Entry 6FSE (X-ray diffraction, 2.70 A resolution); this record covers chains A and B.

Chain A (and B):
Molecule: Acetylcholinesterase
From: Mus musculus
Notes: EC 3.1.1.7; chain B of this document is another copy of the same molecule, construct and numbering; everything in this record applies to it too
UniProt: P21836 (ACES_MOUSE); residues 1-543 here correspond to UniProt positions 32-574 (UniProt number = residue number + 31)
Amino-acid sequence (548 residues; row label = number of the first residue in the row):
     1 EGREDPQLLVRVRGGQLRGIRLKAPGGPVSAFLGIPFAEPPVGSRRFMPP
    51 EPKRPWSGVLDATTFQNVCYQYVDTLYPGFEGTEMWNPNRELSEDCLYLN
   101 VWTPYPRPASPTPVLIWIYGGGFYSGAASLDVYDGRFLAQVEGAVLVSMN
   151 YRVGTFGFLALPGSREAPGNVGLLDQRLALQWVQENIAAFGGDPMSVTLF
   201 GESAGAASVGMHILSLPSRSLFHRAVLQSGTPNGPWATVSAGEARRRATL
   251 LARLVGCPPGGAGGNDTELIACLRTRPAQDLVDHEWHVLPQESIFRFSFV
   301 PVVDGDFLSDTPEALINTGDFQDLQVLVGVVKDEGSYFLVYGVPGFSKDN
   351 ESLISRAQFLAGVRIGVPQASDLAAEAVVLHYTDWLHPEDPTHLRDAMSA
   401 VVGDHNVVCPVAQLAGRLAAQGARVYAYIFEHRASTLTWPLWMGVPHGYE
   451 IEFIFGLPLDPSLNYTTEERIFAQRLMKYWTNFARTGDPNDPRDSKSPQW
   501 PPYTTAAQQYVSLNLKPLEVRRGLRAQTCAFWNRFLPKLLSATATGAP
Unresolved in the structure: 258-264, 543-548 (chain B: 1-3, 258-264, 544-548)
Sequence notes: expression tag (544-548)
Disulfide bonds: Cys69-Cys96, Cys257-Cys272, Cys409-Cys529
UniProt features mapped onto this chain:
  - active site: Ser203 (Acyl-ester intermediate), Glu334 (Charge relay system), His447 (Charge relay system)
  - glycosylation (N-linked (GlcNAc...) asparagine): Asn265, Asn350, Asn464

Interface between chain A and chain B:
Residue-residue contacts (34):
  Leu373(A) - Phe535(B)  hydrophobic
  Leu373(A) - Lys538(B)
  Glu376(A) - Lys538(B)  salt bridge
  Ala377(A) - Phe535(B)  hydrophobic
  Leu380(A) - Phe535(B)  hydrophobic
  Thr383(A) - Gln527(B)  hydrogen bond (backbone-side chain)
  Asp384(A) - Gln527(B)
  Trp385(A) - Gln508(B)  hydrogen bond (backbone-side chain)
  Trp385(A) - Ala526(B)  hydrophobic
  Trp385(A) - Gln527(B)  hydrogen bond (backbone-side chain)
  Trp385(A) - Ala530(B)
  Trp385(A) - Arg534(B)
  Leu386(A) - Ala506(B)
  Leu386(A) - Gln508(B)
  Leu386(A) - Arg522(B)
  Leu386(A) - Gly523(B)
  His387(A) - Arg522(B)
  Gln508(A) - Trp385(B)  hydrogen bond (side chain-backbone)
  Gln508(A) - Leu386(B)
  Arg522(A) - Leu386(B)
  Arg522(A) - His387(B)
  Gly523(A) - Leu386(B)
  Ala526(A) - Trp385(B)  hydrophobic
  Gln527(A) - His381(B)
  Gln527(A) - Thr383(B)  hydrogen bond (side chain-backbone)
  Gln527(A) - Asp384(B)
  Gln527(A) - Trp385(B)  hydrogen bond (side chain-backbone)
  Ala530(A) - Trp385(B)
  Arg534(A) - Trp385(B)
  Phe535(A) - Leu373(B)  hydrophobic
  Phe535(A) - Ala377(B)  hydrophobic
  Phe535(A) - Leu380(B)  hydrophobic
  Phe535(A) - Phe535(B)  hydrophobic
  Lys538(A) - Glu376(B)  salt bridge
Other interface residues (no listed pair), chain A (21 interface residues in all): His381, Ala506, Leu539
Other interface residues (no listed pair), chain B (22 interface residues in all): Leu539, Ala542

In short:
Chain A and chain B form an interface of 21 and 22 residues respectively; the contacts include 6 hydrogen
bonds and 2 salt bridges. Among the polar pairs are Glu376(A)-Lys538(B), Thr383(A)-Gln527(B) and
Trp385(A)-Gln508(B). Curated annotation (UniProt) lists 3 active-site residues on chain A.
Both chains are Acetylcholinesterase (Mus musculus). Entry 6FSE (Mus musculus acetylcholinesterase in complex
with 1-(4-(4-Ethylpiperazin-1-yl)piperidin-1-yl)-2-((4'-methoxy-[1,1'-biphenyl]-4-yl)oxy)ethanone
dihydrochloride (15)) was determined by X-ray diffraction (same publication as 6FSD).
